PDB entry 1QSH | X-ray diffraction, 1.70 A resolution | chains A and D of the 4 polymer chains in the assembly

Chain A:
Molecule: Protein (hemoglobin alpha chain)
From: Homo sapiens
UniProtKB: P69905 (HBA_HUMAN); numbering as in UniProt (aligned over 1-141)
Chain sequence (141 residues; each row starts with the number of its first residue):
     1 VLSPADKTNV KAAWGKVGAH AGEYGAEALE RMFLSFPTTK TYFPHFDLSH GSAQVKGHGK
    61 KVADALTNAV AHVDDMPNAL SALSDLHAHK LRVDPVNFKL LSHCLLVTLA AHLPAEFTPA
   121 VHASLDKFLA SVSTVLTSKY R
Metal / ion sites: heme Fe near His87 (its only coordinating residue here)
Ligand contacts: heme (HEM): Met32, Thr39, Tyr42, Phe43, His45, Phe46, His58, Lys61, Val62, Ala65, Leu66, Leu83, Leu86, His87, Leu91, Val93, Asn97, Phe98, Leu101, Val132, Leu136
Swiss-Prot annotation at these positions:
  - site: Lys61 (Not glycated)
  - natural variant: Asp6 (A6D: In J-Toronto; this construct carries the variant), Ala13 (A13D: In J-Paris 1/J-Aljezur), Glu27 (A27E: In Shenyang; this construct carries the variant), Lys61 (K61N: In Zambia; deletion: In Clinic), Asp64 (A64D: In Pontoise; this construct carries the variant), Asp75 (D75A: In Lille; D75G: In Chapel Hill; D75N: In G-Pest), Ala111 (A111D: In Petah Tikva)

Chain D:
Molecule: Protein (hemoglobin beta chain)
From: Homo sapiens
UniProtKB: P68871 (HBB_HUMAN); residues 1-146 here = UniProt positions 1-146
Chain sequence (146 residues; numbered 1 to 146; the number before each row is that of its first residue):
     1 VHLTPEEKSA VTALWGKVNV DEVGGEALGR LLVVYPWTQR FFESFGDLST PDAVMGNPKV
    61 KAHGKKVLGA FSDGLAHLDN LKGTFATLSE LHCDKLHVDP ENFRLLGNVL VCVLAHHFGK
   121 EFTPPVQAAY QKVVAGVANA LAHKYH
Metal / ion sites: protoporphyrin IX containing mg Mg near His92 (its only coordinating residue here)
Ligand contacts: protoporphyrin IX containing mg (HEG): Leu31, Thr38, Phe41, Phe42, Phe45, His63, Lys66, Val67, Ala70, Phe71, Phe85, Leu88, Leu91, His92, Leu96, Val98, Asn102, Phe103, Leu106, Val137, Leu141
Swiss-Prot annotation at these positions:
  - natural variant: Leu3 (H3L: In Graz; this construct carries the variant), Glu7 (E7A: In G-Makassar; E7K: In Hb C; E7Q: In Machida; E7V: In SKCA), Lys8 (E8K: In G-Siriraj; this construct carries the variant), Val11 (A11V: In Iraq-Halabja; this construct carries the variant), Gly16 (W16G: In Randwick; this construct carries the variant), Val23 (E23V: In D-Granada; this construct carries the variant), Gly24 (V24G: In Miyashiro; this construct carries the variant), Gly25 (G25D: In Moscva; G25R: In Riverdale-Bronx; G25V: In Savannah), Leu32 (L32P: In Yokohama), Val33 (L33V: In Muscat; this construct carries the variant), Arg40 (Q40R: In Tianshui; this construct carries the variant), Phe42 (F42Y: In Mequon; deletion: In Bruxelles), 11 further natural variant entries in UniProt

Interface between chain A and chain D:
Pairs across the interface - 27 pairs, chain A then chain D:
  Pro37(A) - His146(D)
  Thr38(A) - Pro100(D)
  Lys40(A) - His146(D)  hydrogen bond (side chain-backbone)
  Thr41(A) - His97(D)
  Thr41(A) - Val98(D)
  Thr41(A) - Asp99(D)
  Thr41(A) - Tyr145(D)
  Tyr42(A) - Arg40(D)
  Tyr42(A) - Asp99(D)  hydrogen bond
  Pro44(A) - His97(D)
  Leu91(A) - Arg40(D)  hydrogen bond (backbone-side chain)
  Arg92(A) - Trp37(D)
  Arg92(A) - Arg40(D)  hydrogen bond (backbone-side chain)
  Arg92(A) - Glu43(D)  salt bridge
  Asp94(A) - Trp37(D)  hydrogen bond
  Asp94(A) - Asp99(D)
  Asp94(A) - Glu101(D)
  Asp94(A) - Leu105(D)
  Pro95(A) - Trp37(D)
  Val96(A) - Glu101(D)
  Asn97(A) - Asp99(D)  hydrogen bond
  Tyr140(A) - Pro36(D)
  Tyr140(A) - Trp37(D)  hydrophobic
  Arg141(A) - Val34(D)  hydrogen bond (side chain-backbone)
  Arg141(A) - Tyr35(D)
  Arg141(A) - Pro36(D)
  Arg141(A) - Trp37(D)
Other interface residues (no listed pair), chain D (15 interface residues in all): Gln39

In short:
The interface between chain A and chain D involves 14 residues on one side and 15 on the other, with 7
hydrogen bonds and 1 salt bridge. Among the polar pairs are Arg92(A)-Glu43(D), Lys40(A)-His146(D) and
Tyr42(A)-Asp99(D). Ligands of chain A: heme.
Chain A is Protein (hemoglobin alpha chain) and chain D is Protein (hemoglobin beta chain), both from Homo
sapiens; the structure, Magnesium(ii)-and zinc(ii)-protoporphyrin ix's stabilize the lowest oxygen affinity
state of human hemoglobin even more strongly than ..., was determined by X-ray diffraction, deposited together
with 1QSI.
